PDB entry 7JWF | X-ray diffraction, 2.19 A resolution | chains A and B

Chain A (and B):
Protein: Glycoside hydrolase family 110
Source organism: Pseudoalteromonas distincta
Notes: chain B of this document is another copy of the same molecule, construct and numbering; everything in this record applies to it too
Chain sequence (620 residues; row label = number of the first residue in the row):
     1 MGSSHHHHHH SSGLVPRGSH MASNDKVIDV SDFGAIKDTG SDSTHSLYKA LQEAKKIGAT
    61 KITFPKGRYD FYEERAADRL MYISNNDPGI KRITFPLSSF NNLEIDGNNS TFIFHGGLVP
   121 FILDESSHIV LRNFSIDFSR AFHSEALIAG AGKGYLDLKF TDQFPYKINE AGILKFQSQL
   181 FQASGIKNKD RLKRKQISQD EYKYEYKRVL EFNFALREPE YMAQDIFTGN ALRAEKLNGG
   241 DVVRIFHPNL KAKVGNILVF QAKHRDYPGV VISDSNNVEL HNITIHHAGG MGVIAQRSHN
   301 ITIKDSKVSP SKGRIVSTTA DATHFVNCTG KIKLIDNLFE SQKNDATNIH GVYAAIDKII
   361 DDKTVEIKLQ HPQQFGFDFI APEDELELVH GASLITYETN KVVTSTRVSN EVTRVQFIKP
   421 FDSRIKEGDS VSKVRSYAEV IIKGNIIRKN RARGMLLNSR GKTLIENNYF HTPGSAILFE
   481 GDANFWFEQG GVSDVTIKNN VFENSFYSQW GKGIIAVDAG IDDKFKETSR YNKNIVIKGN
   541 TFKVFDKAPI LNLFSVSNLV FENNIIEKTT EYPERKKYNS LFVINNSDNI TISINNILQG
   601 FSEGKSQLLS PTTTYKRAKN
Not modelled in the structure: 1-24, 182-189, 239, 618-620 (chain B: 1-24, 182-189, 239-240, 617-620)
Bound ions: Ca2+: E125, D274
Small-molecule neighbours: D-malate (MLT): K167, I168, N169, E170, A171
What the authors report for this chain:
  - binding site for alpha-D-galactopyranose: N85, R265, N344, N348, R453, E480, W486, E488
  - binding site for beta-D-galactopyranose: K207, R208, N344, R451
  - specificity-determining residues: R451
  - specificity-determining residues: K195, K207 (proposed by the authors, not directly observed)
  - self-association interface (contacts with another copy of this molecule): K195
  - catalytic residues: D321, D345

How chain A and chain B interact:
Pairs across the interface (83; chain A residue first):
  H45(A) - E366(B)
  H45(A) - V408(B)
  E73(A) - E411(B)
  E74(A) - K368(B)
  E74(A) - S409(B)  hydrogen bond (backbone-side chain)
  E74(A) - E411(B)
  E74(A) - V412(B)
  R75(A) - D357(B)  salt bridge
  R75(A) - K358(B)
  R75(A) - E366(B)  salt bridge
  R75(A) - V408(B)
  R75(A) - S409(B)
  R75(A) - V412(B)
  A76(A) - S409(B)
  D78(A) - Y82(B)  hydrogen bond
  D78(A) - R407(B)  salt bridge
  D78(A) - N410(B)
  L80(A) - I90(B)  hydrophobic
  Y82(A) - D78(B)  hydrogen bond
  Y82(A) - I90(B)
  G89(A) - I90(B)
  I90(A) - L80(B)  hydrophobic
  I90(A) - Y82(B)
  I90(A) - G89(B)
  R92(A) - F375(B)
  R92(A) - N410(B)  hydrogen bond
  R92(A) - E411(B)  salt bridge
  E170(A) - H247(B)
  E170(A) - P248(B)
  E170(A) - N249(B)  hydrogen bond
  A171(A) - T228(B)
  A171(A) - A231(B)
  A171(A) - R233(B)  hydrogen bond (backbone-side chain)
  A171(A) - H247(B)
  G172(A) - R233(B)  hydrogen bond (backbone-side chain)
  I173(A) - I173(B)  hydrophobic
  I173(A) - A231(B)
  K175(A) - N230(B)  hydrogen bond
  R191(A) - F485(B)
  L192(A) - Q370(B)
  L192(A) - F485(B)  hydrophobic
  K195(A) - F485(B)
  Y202(A) - Y202(B)  hydrophobic
  T228(A) - A171(B)
  N230(A) - K175(B)  hydrogen bond
  N230(A) - E205(B)
  A231(A) - A171(B)
  A231(A) - I173(B)
  A231(A) - A231(B)  hydrophobic
  R233(A) - A171(B)  hydrogen bond (side chain-backbone)
  R233(A) - G172(B)  hydrogen bond (side chain-backbone)
  R233(A) - R233(B)
  R233(A) - A234(B)  hydrogen bond (side chain-backbone)
  A234(A) - R233(B)  hydrogen bond (backbone-side chain)
  H247(A) - E170(B)
  H247(A) - A171(B)
  P248(A) - E170(B)
  N249(A) - E170(B)  hydrogen bond
  D357(A) - R75(B)  salt bridge
  K358(A) - R75(B)
  E366(A) - H45(B)  salt bridge
  E366(A) - R75(B)  salt bridge
  K368(A) - E74(B)
  Q370(A) - L192(B)
  F375(A) - R92(B)
  R407(A) - D78(B)  salt bridge
  V408(A) - H45(B)
  V408(A) - R75(B)
  S409(A) - E74(B)  hydrogen bond (side chain-backbone)
  S409(A) - R75(B)
  S409(A) - A76(B)
  S409(A) - D78(B)
  N410(A) - D78(B)
  N410(A) - R92(B)  hydrogen bond
  E411(A) - E73(B)
  E411(A) - E74(B)
  E411(A) - R92(B)  salt bridge
  V412(A) - E74(B)
  V412(A) - R75(B)
  F485(A) - R191(B)
  F485(A) - L192(B)
  W486(A) - R191(B)
  F487(A) - L192(B)  hydrophobic
Also at the interface, not in a pair above, chain A (52 interface residues in all): A77, P88, N169, Q199, E205, H371, P372, R414, N484
Also at the interface, not in a pair above, chain B (51 interface residues in all): A77, P88, N169, K195, Q199, P372, R414, N484, W486, F487

In short:
52 residues of chain A and 51 residues of chain B are in contact; the contacts include 16 hydrogen bonds and 9
salt bridges. Among the polar pairs are R75(A)-D357(B), R75(A)-E366(B) and D78(A)-R407(B). From the paper:
catalytic residues D321(A) and D345(A); a binding site for alpha-D-galactopyranose at N85(A), R265(A) and
N344(A) among others.
Chain A and chain B are both Glycoside hydrolase family 110 (Pseudoalteromonas distincta); the structure,
Crystal structure of PdGH110B D344N in complex with alpha-(1,3)-galactobiose, was determined by X-ray
diffraction.
